Entry 6WUT (electron microscopy, 3.00 A resolution); this record covers chains B and C of the 3 polymer chains in the assembly.

[Chain B]
Name: Bac_surface_Ag domain-containing protein
Source organism: Thermothelomyces thermophilus
Reference sequence: G2QFF9 (G2QFF9_MYCTT); residue numbers follow UniProt; this construct covers 1-512
Chain sequence (512 residues; row label = number of the first residue in the row):
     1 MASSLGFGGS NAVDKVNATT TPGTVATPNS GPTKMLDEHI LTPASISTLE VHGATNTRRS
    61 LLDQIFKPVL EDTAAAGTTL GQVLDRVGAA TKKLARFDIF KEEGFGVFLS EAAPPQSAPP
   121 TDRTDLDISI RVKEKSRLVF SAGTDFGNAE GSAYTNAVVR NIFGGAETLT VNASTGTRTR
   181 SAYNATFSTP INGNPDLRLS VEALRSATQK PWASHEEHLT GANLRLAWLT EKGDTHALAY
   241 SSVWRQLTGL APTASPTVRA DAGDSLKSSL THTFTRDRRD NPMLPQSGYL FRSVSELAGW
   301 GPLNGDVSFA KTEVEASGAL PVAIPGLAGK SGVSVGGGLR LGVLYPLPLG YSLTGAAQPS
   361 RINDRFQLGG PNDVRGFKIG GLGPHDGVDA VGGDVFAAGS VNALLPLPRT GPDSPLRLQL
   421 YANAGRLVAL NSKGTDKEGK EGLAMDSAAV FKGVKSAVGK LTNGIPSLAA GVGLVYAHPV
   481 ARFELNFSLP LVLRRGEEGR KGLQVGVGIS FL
Disordered / not traced: 1-46, 74-77, 112-126, 325-328

[Chain C]
Name: Tom37 domain-containing protein
Source organism: Thermothelomyces thermophilus
Reference sequence: G2Q6R7 (G2Q6R7_MYCTT); residues 1-445 here = UniProt positions 1-445
Chain sequence (479 residues; numbered -34 to 445; 1 number in that range is skipped by the numbering (no residue carries it; nothing is unmodelled there); the number before each row is that of its first residue; numbers below 1 keep their minus sign (Met-34 is residue -34)):
   -34 MSSAWSHPQF EK
   -21 GGGSGGGSGG SAWSHPQFEK GGMAVQLHVW GPAFGLPSID AECLAAIAYL AQTLGSADYQ
    39 LIQSSPSAVP TQHLPTLYDS RTSTWIGGFT SITAHLHTHP PPTFQSAPQP TDGSSSTTTT
    99 TTTTTTAASA TADGTAYTAF LSAHAAPLLA LSLYVSSANY GAATRPAYSA VLPLPLPWTE
   159 PPAVRAAMAR RAAHLGLSSL DADAAAERAR AEERRAAADG WVAVPPHATA GRAAGGGGGG
   219 GGGGGKGGGV AAVLTPEQKS RIRLEEAARE VLDVLAEVDW AAGGGGRQVA AEVRCLAFGY
   279 LALMLLPDVP RPWLREIMEG RYPALCTFVR DFRARVFPQG GKLLPWADGG AQASASASAS
   339 ASAVALRFVR AVMAEVPLVG EWWSRWWTAR KKREVLASKG AKPAPSNDLL LLLGAGLGLT
   399 VVGAGVFFYR GLPPFGEAVQ VWRKPVVGLS SFGAAGAMFS GALYGLD
Disordered / not traced: -21 to 1, 76-104, 179-236, 425-445
Construct notes: expression tag (-34 to -23, -21 to 0)

[Chain B / chain C interface]
Residue-residue contacts (39; chain B residue first):
  Ser47(B) - Lys422(C)
  Thr48(B) - Val419(C)
  Thr48(B) - Trp420(C)
  Thr48(B) - Arg421(C)
  Leu49(B) - Gln418(C)
  Leu49(B) - Val419(C)
  Leu49(B) - Trp420(C)  hydrogen bond (backbone-backbone)
  Glu50(B) - Gln418(C)
  Val51(B) - Ala416(C)
  Val51(B) - Gln418(C)
  His52(B) - Ala416(C)
  His52(B) - Val417(C)
  Gly53(B) - Ala416(C)  hydrogen bond (backbone-backbone)
  Ala54(B) - Glu415(C)
  Ala54(B) - Gln418(C)  hydrogen bond (backbone-side chain)
  Thr55(B) - Pro412(C)
  Thr55(B) - Phe413(C)  hydrogen bond (backbone-backbone)
  Thr55(B) - Gly414(C)  hydrogen bond (backbone-backbone)
  Thr55(B) - Glu415(C)
  Asn56(B) - Pro412(C)
  Asn56(B) - Phe413(C)
  Thr57(B) - Phe413(C)
  Thr57(B) - Gly414(C)
  Arg58(B) - Phe413(C)
  Arg59(B) - Gln418(C)
  Arg59(B) - Val419(C)  hydrogen bond (side chain-backbone)
  Arg59(B) - Trp420(C)
  Leu62(B) - Gln418(C)
  Leu62(B) - Trp420(C)
  Asp63(B) - Trp420(C)  hydrogen bond
  Leu70(B) - Trp420(C)
  Leu70(B) - Arg421(C)
  Arg137(B) - Phe406(C)  hydrogen bond (side chain-backbone)
  Arg137(B) - Tyr407(C)
  Arg137(B) - Gly409(C)
  Leu138(B) - Phe406(C)
  Leu138(B) - Tyr407(C)  hydrophobic
  Ile162(B) - Phe413(C)
  Phe163(B) - Phe413(C)
Interface residues without a listed pair, chain B (23 interface residues in all): Thr73, Phe140, Val159
Interface residues without a listed pair, chain C (16 interface residues in all): Phe405, Leu410

[In short]
23 residues of chain B face 16 of chain C across their interface; the contacts include 8 hydrogen bonds. Among
the polar pairs are Ala54(B)-Gln418(C), Arg59(B)-Val419(C) and Asp63(B)-Trp420(C).
Here chain B is Bac_surface_Ag domain-containing protein and chain C is Tom37 domain-containing protein, both
from Thermothelomyces thermophilus. Entry 6WUT (Mitochondrial SAM complex - high resolution monomer in
detergent) was determined by electron microscopy, deposited together with 6WUH, 6WUJ, 6WUL, 6WUM and 6WUN.
